5VKM - chain A; structure by X-ray diffraction, 2.20 A resolution.

[Chain A]
Molecule: B-cell receptor CD22
From: Homo sapiens
Notes: fragment: Extracellular domain residues 20-330
UniProtKB: P20273 (CD22_HUMAN); numbering as in UniProt (aligned over 20-330)
Sequence (324 residues; each row starts with the number of its first residue):
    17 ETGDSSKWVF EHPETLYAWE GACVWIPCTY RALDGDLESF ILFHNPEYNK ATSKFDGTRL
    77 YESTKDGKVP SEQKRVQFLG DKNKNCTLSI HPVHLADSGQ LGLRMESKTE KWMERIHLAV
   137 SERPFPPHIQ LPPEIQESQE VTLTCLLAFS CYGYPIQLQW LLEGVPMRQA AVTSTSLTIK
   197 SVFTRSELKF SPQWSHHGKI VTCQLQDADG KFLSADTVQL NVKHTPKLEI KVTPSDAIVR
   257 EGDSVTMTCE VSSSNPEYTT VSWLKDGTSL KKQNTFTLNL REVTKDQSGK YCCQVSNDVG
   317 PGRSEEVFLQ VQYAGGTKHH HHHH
Not modelled in the structure: 17-22, 84-85, 331-340
Sequence notes: expression tag (17-19, 331-340); engineered mutation Ala-67 (Asn in P20273), Ala-112 (Asn in P20273), Ala-135 (Asn in P20273), Ala-164 (Asn in P20273), Ala-231 (Asn in P20273)
Disulfide bonds: Cys-39/Cys-167, Cys-44/Cys-102, Cys-161/Cys-219, Cys-265/Cys-309
Covalently attached groups: glycan linked to Asn-101
Curated features (UniProtKB/Swiss-Prot):
  - binding site (N-acetylneuraminate): Arg-120
  - glycosylation: Asn-101 (N-linked (GlcNAc...) asparagine)
  - natural variant: Gln-152 (Q152E: Observed with a marginally higher frequency in patients with systemic lupus erythematosus)
Reported in the primary citation:
  - binding site for N-acetyl-alpha-neuraminic acid: Arg-120, Glu-126, Trp-128
  - mutagenesis - R120A, R120E: abolished binding to alpha2-6 sialyllactose
  - binding site for beta-D-galactopyranose: Tyr-64, Arg-131
  - specificity-determining residues: Tyr-64, Arg-131
  - mutagenesis - R131A, R131K, R131Q: unchanged binding to alpha2-6 sialyllactose
  - specificity-determining residues: Trp-128 (proposed by the authors, not directly observed)
  - contacts within the chain: Phe-71/Met-129 (hydrophobic contact)
  - mutagenesis - N101A: abolished expression

[Summary]
Curated annotation (UniProt) lists N-acetylneuraminate-binding residue Arg-120. From the paper: a binding site
for N-acetyl-alpha-neuraminic acid at Arg-120, Glu-126 and Trp-128; R120A and R120E abolish binding to
alpha2-6 sialyllactose; 6 substitutions were tested in all.
Chain A is B-cell receptor CD22 (Homo sapiens); the structure, Crystal structure of human CD22 Ig domains 1-3
in complex with alpha 2-6 sialyllactose, was determined by X-ray diffraction (same publication as 5VL3, 5VKJ
and 5VKK).
